PDB entry 6WTD | electron microscopy, 4.20 A resolution (low resolution: residue-level contacts below are approximate; hydrogen-bond / salt-bridge calls are withheld) | chains X and Z of the 16 polymer chains in the assembly

== Chain X ==
Name: ATP synthase subunit a
Source organism: Saccharomyces cerevisiae
UniProtKB: P00854 (ATP6_YEAST); residues 1-249 here correspond to UniProt positions 11-259 (UniProt number = residue number + 10)
Chain sequence (249 residues; numbered 1 to 249; the number before each row is that of its first residue):
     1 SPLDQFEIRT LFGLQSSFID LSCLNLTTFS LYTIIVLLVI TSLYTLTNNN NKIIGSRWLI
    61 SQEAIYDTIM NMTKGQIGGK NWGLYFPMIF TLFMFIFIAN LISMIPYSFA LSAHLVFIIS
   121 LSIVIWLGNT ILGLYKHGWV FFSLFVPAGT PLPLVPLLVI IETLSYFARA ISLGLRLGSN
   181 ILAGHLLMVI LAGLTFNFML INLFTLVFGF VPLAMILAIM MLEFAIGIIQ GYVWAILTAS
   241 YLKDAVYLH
Unresolved in the structure: 1-25, 249
What the authors report for this chain:
  - conformationally variable residues (side-chain flip): Asn197, Val207, Met215, Glu223

== Chain Z ==
Name: ATP synthase subunit 4, mitochondrial
Source organism: Saccharomyces cerevisiae (strain ATCC 204508 / S288c)
UniProtKB: P05626 (ATPF_YEAST); residues 1-209 here correspond to UniProt positions 36-244 (UniProt number = residue number + 35)
Chain sequence (209 residues; numbered 1 to 209; the number before each row is that of its first residue):
     1 MSSTPEKQTD PKAKANSIIN AIPGNNILTK TGVLGTSAAA VIYAISNELY VINDESILLL
    61 TFLGFTGLVA KYLAPAYKDF ADARMKKVSD VLNASRNKHV EAVKDRIDSV SQLQNVAETT
   121 KVLFDVSKET VELESEAFEL KQKVELAHEA KAVLDSWVRY EASLRQLEQR QLAKSVISRV
   181 QSELGNPKFQ EKVLQQSISE IEQLLSKLK
Unresolved in the structure: 1-52, 107-209
UniProt features mapped onto this chain:
  - modified residue: Ser109 (Phosphoserine)

== How chain X and chain Z interact ==
Contacting residue pairs - 17 pairs, chain X then chain Z:
  Arg57(X) with Tyr77(Z); Lys78(Z); Met85(Z)
  Ile60(X) with Ala81(Z); Arg84(Z)
  Ser61(X) with Tyr77(Z)
  Met104(X) with Phe62(Z)
  Tyr107(X) with Leu58(Z); Leu59(Z)
  Ala192(X) with Leu58(Z)
  Phe196(X) with Asn53(Z); Asp54(Z); Ser56(Z)
  Leu217(X) with Thr61(Z)
  Met220(X) with Thr61(Z); Phe65(Z)
  Phe224(X) with Phe65(Z)
Interface residues without a listed pair, chain X (17 interface residues in all): Ile54, Gly55, Ser56, Trp58, Pro106, Ile216, Met221
Interface residues without a listed pair, chain Z (18 interface residues in all): Glu55, Ile57, Gly64, Asp82, Val88

== Overview ==
17 residues of chain X and 18 residues of chain Z are in contact. The paper reports conformational variability
at Asn197(X), Val207(X) and Met215(X) among others.
Here chain X is ATP synthase subunit a (Saccharomyces cerevisiae) and chain Z is ATP synthase subunit 4,
mitochondrial (Saccharomyces cerevisiae (strain ATCC 204508 / S288c)). Entry 6WTD (Monomer yeast ATP synthase
Fo reconstituted in nanodisc with inhibitor of Bedaquiline bound) was determined by electron microscopy.
